PDB entry 9NIH | X-ray diffraction, 2.40 A resolution | chains A and C of the 3 polymer chains in the assembly

# Chain A
Molecule: HLA class II histocompatibility antigen, DR alpha chain
Organism: Homo sapiens
UniProtKB: P01903 (DRA_HUMAN); residues 5-181 here correspond to UniProt positions 30-206 (UniProt number = residue number + 25)
Amino-acid sequence (189 residues; row label = number of the first residue in the row):
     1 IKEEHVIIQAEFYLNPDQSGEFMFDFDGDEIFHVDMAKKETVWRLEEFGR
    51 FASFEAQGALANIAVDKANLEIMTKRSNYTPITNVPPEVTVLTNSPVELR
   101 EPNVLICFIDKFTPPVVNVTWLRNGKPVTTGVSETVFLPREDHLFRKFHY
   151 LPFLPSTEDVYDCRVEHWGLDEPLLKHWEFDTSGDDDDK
Unresolved in the structure: 183-189
Construct notes: expression tag (1-4, 182-189)
Disulfides: Cys-107/Cys-163
Covalently attached groups: N-acetylglucosamine (NAG) linked to Asn-118
Curated features (UniProtKB/Swiss-Prot):
  - region: Glu-179 to Asp-181 (Connecting peptide)
  - site: Gln-9 (Self- and pathogen-derived peptide antigen), Gly-49 (Self-peptide antigen), Phe-51 (Self- and pathogen-derived peptide antigen), Ala-52 (Self-peptide antigen), Ser-53 (Self- and pathogen-derived peptide antigen), Glu-55 (Pathogen-derived peptide antigen), Asn-62 (Self- and pathogen-derived peptide antigen), Asn-69 (Pathogen-derived peptide antigen), Arg-76 (Self- and pathogen-derived peptide antigen)
  - glycosylation (N-linked (GlcNAc...) asparagine): Asn-78, Asn-118

# Chain C
Molecule: Tenascin
UniProtKB: P24821 (TENA_HUMAN); residue numbers follow UniProt; this construct covers 1013-1024
Amino-acid sequence (14 residues; numbered 1013 to 1026; the number before each row is that of its first residue):
  1013 DRYRLNYSLPTGKK
Unresolved in the structure: 1024-1026
Construct notes: insertion (1025-1026)
Modified / non-standard residues: Arg-1014 (citrulline; CIR); Arg-1016 (citrulline; CIR)
Curated features (UniProtKB/Swiss-Prot):
  - glycosylation: Asn-1018 (N-linked (GlcNAc...) asparagine)

# How chain A and chain C interact
Residue-residue contacts - 33 pairs, chain A then chain C:
  Gln-9(A) with Leu-1017(C); Asn-1018(C), hydrogen bond (side chain-backbone)
  Glu-11(A) with Ser-1020(C), hydrogen bond
  Phe-22(A) with Leu-1017(C), hydrophobic
  Phe-24(A) with Tyr-1015(C), hydrophobic; Arg-1016(C)
  Ile-31(A) with Tyr-1015(C)
  Phe-32(A) with Tyr-1015(C), hydrophobic
  Trp-43(A) with Tyr-1015(C), hydrophobic
  Phe-51(A) with Asp-1013(C), hydrogen bond (backbone-backbone)
  Ala-52(A) with Asp-1013(C); Tyr-1015(C), hydrophobic
  Ser-53(A) with Asp-1013(C), hydrogen bond (backbone-backbone); Arg-1014(C); Tyr-1015(C), hydrogen bond (backbone-backbone)
  Phe-54(A) with Arg-1014(C); Tyr-1015(C)
  Glu-55(A) with Arg-1014(C)
  Gly-58(A) with Leu-1017(C)
  Ala-59(A) with Leu-1017(C)
  Asn-62(A) with Leu-1017(C); Asn-1018(C), hydrogen bond (side chain-backbone); Tyr-1019(C); Ser-1020(C), hydrogen bond
  Val-65(A) with Ser-1020(C); Leu-1021(C); Pro-1022(C)
  Asp-66(A) with Ser-1020(C)
  Asn-69(A) with Leu-1021(C), hydrogen bond (side chain-backbone); Pro-1022(C); Thr-1023(C), hydrogen bond (side chain-backbone)
  Ile-72(A) with Thr-1023(C)
  Arg-76(A) with Thr-1023(C)

# Summary
Chain A and chain C form an interface of 20 and 11 residues respectively; the contacts include 9 hydrogen
bonds. Polar contacts include Gln-9(A)/Asn-1018(C), Glu-11(A)/Ser-1020(C) and Asn-62(A)/Asn-1018(C).
Covalently linked N-acetylglucosamine: at Asn-118(A).
Chain A is HLA class II histocompatibility antigen, DR alpha chain (Homo sapiens) and chain C is Tenascin; the
structure, Crystal structure of HLA-DR4 presenting citrullinated Tenascin C peptide, was determined by X-ray
diffraction (same publication as 9NIG and 9NII).
